PDB entry 6PSR | electron microscopy, 3.40 A resolution | chains J and K of the 10 polymer chains in the assembly

[Chain J]
Name: DNA-directed RNA polymerase subunit beta'
Organism: Escherichia coli
Notes: EC 2.7.7.6
UniProt: P0A8T7 (RPOC_ECOLI); residues 2-1407 here = UniProt positions 2-1407
Sequence (1430 residues; row label = number of the first residue in the row):
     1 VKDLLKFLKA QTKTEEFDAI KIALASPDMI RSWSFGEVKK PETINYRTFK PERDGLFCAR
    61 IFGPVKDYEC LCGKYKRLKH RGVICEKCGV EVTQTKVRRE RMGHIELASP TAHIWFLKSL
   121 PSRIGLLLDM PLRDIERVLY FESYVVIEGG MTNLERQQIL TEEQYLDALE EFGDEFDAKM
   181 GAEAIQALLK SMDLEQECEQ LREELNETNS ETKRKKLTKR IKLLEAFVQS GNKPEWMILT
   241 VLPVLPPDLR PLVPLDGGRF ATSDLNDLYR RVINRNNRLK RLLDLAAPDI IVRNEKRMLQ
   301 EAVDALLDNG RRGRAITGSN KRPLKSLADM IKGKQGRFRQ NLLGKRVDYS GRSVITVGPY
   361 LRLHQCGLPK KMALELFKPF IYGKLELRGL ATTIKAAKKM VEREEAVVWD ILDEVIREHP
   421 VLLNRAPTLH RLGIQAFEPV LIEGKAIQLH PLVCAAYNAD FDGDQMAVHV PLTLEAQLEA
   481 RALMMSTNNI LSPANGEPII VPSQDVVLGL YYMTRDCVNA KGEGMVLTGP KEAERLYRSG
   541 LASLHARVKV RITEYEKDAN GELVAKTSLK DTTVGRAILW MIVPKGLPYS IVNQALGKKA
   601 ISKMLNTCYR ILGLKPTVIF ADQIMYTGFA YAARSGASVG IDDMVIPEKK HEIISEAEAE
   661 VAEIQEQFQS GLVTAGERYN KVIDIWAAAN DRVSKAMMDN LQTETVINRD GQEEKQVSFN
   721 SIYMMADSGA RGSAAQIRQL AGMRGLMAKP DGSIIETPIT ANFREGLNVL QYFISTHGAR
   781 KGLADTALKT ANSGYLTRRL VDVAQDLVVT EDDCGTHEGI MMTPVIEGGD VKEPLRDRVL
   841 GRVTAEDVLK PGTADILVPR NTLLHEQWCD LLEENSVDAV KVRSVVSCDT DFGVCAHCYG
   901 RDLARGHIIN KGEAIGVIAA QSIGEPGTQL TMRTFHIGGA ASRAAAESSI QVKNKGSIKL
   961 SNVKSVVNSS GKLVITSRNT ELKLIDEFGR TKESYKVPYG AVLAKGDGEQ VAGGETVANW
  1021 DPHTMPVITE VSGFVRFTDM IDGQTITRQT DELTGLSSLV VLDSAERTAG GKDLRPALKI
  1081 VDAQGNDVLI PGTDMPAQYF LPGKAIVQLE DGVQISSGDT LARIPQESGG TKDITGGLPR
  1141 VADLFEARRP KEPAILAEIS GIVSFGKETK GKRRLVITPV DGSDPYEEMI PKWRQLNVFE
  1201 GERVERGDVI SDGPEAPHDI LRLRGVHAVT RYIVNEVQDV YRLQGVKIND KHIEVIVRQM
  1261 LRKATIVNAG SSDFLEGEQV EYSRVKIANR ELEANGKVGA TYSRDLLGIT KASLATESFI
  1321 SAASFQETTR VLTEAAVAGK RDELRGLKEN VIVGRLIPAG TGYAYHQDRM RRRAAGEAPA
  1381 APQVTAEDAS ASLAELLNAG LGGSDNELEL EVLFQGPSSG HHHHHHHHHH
Unresolved in the structure: 1-15, 938-947, 1127-1131, 1376-1430
Differences from the reference sequence: expression tag (1, 1408-1430)
Swiss-Prot annotation at these positions:
  - binding site (Zn(2+)): C70, C72, C85, C88, C814, C888, C895, C898
  - binding site (Mg(2+)): D460, D462, D464
  - modified residue: K983 (N6-acetyllysine)
  - mutagenesis: Q504 (Q504P: Resistant to antibiotics salinamide A and B), N690 (N690D: Resistant to antibiotics salinamide A and B), M697 (M697V: Resistant to antibiotics salinamide A and B), A735 (A735T: Resistant to antibiotics salinamide A and B), R738 (R738C/H/P/S: Resistant to antibiotics salinamide A and B), A748 (A748E: Resistant to antibiotics salinamide A and B), P758 (P758S/T: Resistant to antibiotics salinamide A and B), F763 (F763C: Resistant to antibiotics salinamide A and B), S775 (S775A: Resistant to antibiotics salinamide A and B), A779 (A779T/V: Resistant to antibiotics salinamide A and B), R780 (R780C: Resistant to antibiotics salinamide A and B), G782 (G782A/C: Resistant to antibiotics salinamide A and B), 1 further mutagenesis entry in UniProt
Ion coordination: Zn2+ site 1: C70, C72, C85, C88; Mg2+: D460, D462, D464; Zn2+ site 2: C814, C888, C895, C898
Ligand contacts: chapso (1N7): F935, I937, L1243, Q1244

[Chain K]
Name: DNA-directed RNA polymerase subunit omega
Organism: Escherichia coli
Notes: EC 2.7.7.6
UniProt: P0A802 (RPOZ_ECO57); residues 1-91 here = UniProt positions 1-91
Sequence (91 residues; each row starts with the number of its first residue):
     1 MARVTVQDAV EKIGNRFDLV LVAARRARQM QVGGKDPLVP EENDKTTVIA LREIEEGLIN
    61 NQILDVRERQ EQQEQEAAEL QAVTAIAEGR R
Unresolved in the structure: 1, 77-91

[Interface between chain J and chain K]
Contacting residue pairs (51):
  H364(J) with V4(K)
  E414(J) with K45(K), hydrogen bond (backbone-side chain)
  V415(J) with K45(K)
  R417(J) with E42(K); N43(K), hydrogen bond
  E418(J) with A2(K), hydrogen bond (side chain-backbone); D44(K); K45(K); V48(K)
  E438(J) with A2(K); R3(K)
  L474(J) with Q31(K); T47(K)
  E475(J) with V20(K); A24(K); R28(K), salt bridge
  Q477(J) with T47(K)
  L478(J) with V20(K); A23(K), hydrophobic; A24(K), hydrophobic; T47(K); L51(K), hydrophobic
  E479(J) with V20(K)
  R481(J) with R3(K), hydrogen bond (side chain-backbone); V6(K); V48(K); L51(K)
  A482(J) with V6(K), hydrophobic; R16(K), hydrogen bond (backbone-side chain); V20(K), hydrophobic
  L483(J) with R16(K); V20(K), hydrophobic
  T487(J) with V4(K), hydrogen bond (side chain-backbone); T5(K)
  N488(J) with T5(K); V6(K); R16(K)
  L614(J) with T5(K); Q7(K)
  K615(J) with Q7(K); D8(K), salt bridge
  R905(J) with R16(K)
  N910(J) with N15(K); R16(K); F17(K)
  K911(J) with N15(K), hydrogen bond (backbone-side chain)
  G912(J) with F17(K)
  E913(J) with F17(K)
  G1360(J) with F17(K)
  T1361(J) with F17(K); L21(K)
Other interface residues (no listed pair), chain J (32 interface residues in all): K384, H419, T473, M485, G613, H907, A1364
Other interface residues (no listed pair), chain K (25 interface residues in all): A27, T46

[In short]
Chain J and chain K form an interface of 32 and 25 residues respectively, with 7 hydrogen bonds and 2 salt
bridges. Polar pairs include E475(J)-R28(K), K615(J)-D8(K) and E414(J)-K45(K). Bound to chain J: chapso.
Here chain J is DNA-directed RNA polymerase subunit beta' and chain K is DNA-directed RNA polymerase subunit
omega, both from Escherichia coli. Entry 6PSR (Escherichia coli RNA polymerase promoter unwinding intermediate
(TRPi1) with TraR and rpsT P2 promoter) was determined by electron microscopy together with 6PSQ, 6PSS, 6PST,
6PSU, 6PSV and 6PSW from the same study.
